PDB entry 6PZ8 | electron microscopy, 4.19 A resolution (low resolution: residue-level contacts below are approximate; hydrogen-bond / salt-bridge calls are withheld) | chains H and L of the 12 polymer chains in the assembly

== Chain H ==
Protein: G2 heavy chain
Source organism: Mus musculus
Notes: fragment: variable domain
Chain sequence (229 residues; numbered 1 to 224 plus 5 insertion-coded residues; the number before each row is that of its first residue; a row labelled like 82A-82C holds insertion residues (82A, then the next letters in order)):
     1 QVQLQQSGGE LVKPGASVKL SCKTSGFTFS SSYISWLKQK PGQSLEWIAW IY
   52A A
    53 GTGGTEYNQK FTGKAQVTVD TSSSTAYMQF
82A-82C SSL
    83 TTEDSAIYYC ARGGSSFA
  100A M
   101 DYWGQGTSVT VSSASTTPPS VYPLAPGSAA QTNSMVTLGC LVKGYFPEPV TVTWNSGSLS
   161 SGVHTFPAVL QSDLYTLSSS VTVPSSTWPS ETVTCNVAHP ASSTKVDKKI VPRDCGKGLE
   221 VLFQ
Disordered / not traced: 112-224
Disulfide bonds: Cys22-Cys92

== Chain L ==
Protein: G2 light chain
Source organism: Mus musculus
Notes: fragment: variable domain
Chain sequence (218 residues; row label = number of the first residue in the row; note: 3 numbers in that range are skipped by the numbering (no residue carries them; nothing is unmodelled there); a row labelled like 27A-27G holds insertion residues (27A, then the next letters in order)):
     1 QLVLTQSPAS LAVSLGQRAT ISCRASE
27A-27G SVDNYGI
    31 SFMNWFQQKP GQPPKLLIHT ASNQGSGVPA RFSGSGSGTD FSLNIHPVED DDTAMYFCQQ
    91 SEEVPLTFGA GTKLEIKRTD AAPTVSIFPP SSEQLTSGGA SVVCFLNNFY PKDINVKWKI
   151 DGSERQNGVL NSWTDQDSKD STYSMSSTLT LTKDEYERHN SYTCEATHKT STSPIVKSFN
   211 RNEC
Disordered / not traced: 27B-27G, 106-214
Disulfide bonds: Cys23-Cys88

== How chain H and chain L interact ==
Pairs across the interface - 33 pairs, chain H then chain L:
  Leu37(H) - Phe98(L)
  Gln39(H) - Gln38(L)
  Ser44(H) - Phe98(L)
  Ser44(H) - Gly99(L)
  Leu45(H) - Gln38(L)
  Leu45(H) - Pro44(L)
  Leu45(H) - Phe98(L)
  Trp47(H) - Val94(L)
  Trp47(H) - Pro95(L)
  Trp47(H) - Leu96(L)
  Trp50(H) - Val94(L)
  Glu58(H) - Val94(L)
  Asn60(H) - Pro95(L)
  Gln61(H) - Pro95(L)
  Tyr91(H) - Pro43(L)
  Ser97(H) - Ser91(L)
  Ser97(H) - Leu96(L)
  Ala100(H) - Asn34(L)
  Ala100(H) - Leu46(L)
  Ala100(H) - His49(L)
  Met100A(H) - Phe36(L)
  Met100A(H) - Leu46(L)
  Met100A(H) - Gln89(L)
  Met100A(H) - Phe98(L)
  Asp101(H) - Leu46(L)
  Asp101(H) - Gly55(L)
  Asp101(H) - Ser56(L)
  Tyr102(H) - Ser56(L)
  Trp103(H) - Phe36(L)
  Trp103(H) - Pro43(L)
  Trp103(H) - Pro44(L)
  Trp103(H) - Phe98(L)
  Gly104(H) - Pro43(L)
Interface residues without a listed pair, chain H (21 interface residues in all): Ser35, Gly96, Ser98, Gln105
Interface residues without a listed pair, chain L (20 interface residues in all): Gln1, Gln42, Phe87, Ala100

== Overview ==
Chain H and chain L form an interface of 21 and 20 residues respectively.
Here chain H is G2 heavy chain and chain L is G2 light chain, both from Mus musculus. Entry 6PZ8 (MERS S0
trimer in complex with variable domain of antibody G2) was determined by electron microscopy, deposited
together with 6PXG and 6PXH.
